PDB entry 7YFX | electron microscopy, 3.40 A resolution | chains A and B

== Chain A ==
Protein: Piwi-like protein 2
Organism: Homo sapiens
Notes: EC 3.1.26.-
Reference sequence: Q8TC59 (PIWL2_HUMAN); residues 1-973 here = UniProt positions 1-973
Amino-acid sequence (1011 residues; row label = number of the first residue in the row; numbers below 1 keep their minus sign (Met-37 is residue -37)):
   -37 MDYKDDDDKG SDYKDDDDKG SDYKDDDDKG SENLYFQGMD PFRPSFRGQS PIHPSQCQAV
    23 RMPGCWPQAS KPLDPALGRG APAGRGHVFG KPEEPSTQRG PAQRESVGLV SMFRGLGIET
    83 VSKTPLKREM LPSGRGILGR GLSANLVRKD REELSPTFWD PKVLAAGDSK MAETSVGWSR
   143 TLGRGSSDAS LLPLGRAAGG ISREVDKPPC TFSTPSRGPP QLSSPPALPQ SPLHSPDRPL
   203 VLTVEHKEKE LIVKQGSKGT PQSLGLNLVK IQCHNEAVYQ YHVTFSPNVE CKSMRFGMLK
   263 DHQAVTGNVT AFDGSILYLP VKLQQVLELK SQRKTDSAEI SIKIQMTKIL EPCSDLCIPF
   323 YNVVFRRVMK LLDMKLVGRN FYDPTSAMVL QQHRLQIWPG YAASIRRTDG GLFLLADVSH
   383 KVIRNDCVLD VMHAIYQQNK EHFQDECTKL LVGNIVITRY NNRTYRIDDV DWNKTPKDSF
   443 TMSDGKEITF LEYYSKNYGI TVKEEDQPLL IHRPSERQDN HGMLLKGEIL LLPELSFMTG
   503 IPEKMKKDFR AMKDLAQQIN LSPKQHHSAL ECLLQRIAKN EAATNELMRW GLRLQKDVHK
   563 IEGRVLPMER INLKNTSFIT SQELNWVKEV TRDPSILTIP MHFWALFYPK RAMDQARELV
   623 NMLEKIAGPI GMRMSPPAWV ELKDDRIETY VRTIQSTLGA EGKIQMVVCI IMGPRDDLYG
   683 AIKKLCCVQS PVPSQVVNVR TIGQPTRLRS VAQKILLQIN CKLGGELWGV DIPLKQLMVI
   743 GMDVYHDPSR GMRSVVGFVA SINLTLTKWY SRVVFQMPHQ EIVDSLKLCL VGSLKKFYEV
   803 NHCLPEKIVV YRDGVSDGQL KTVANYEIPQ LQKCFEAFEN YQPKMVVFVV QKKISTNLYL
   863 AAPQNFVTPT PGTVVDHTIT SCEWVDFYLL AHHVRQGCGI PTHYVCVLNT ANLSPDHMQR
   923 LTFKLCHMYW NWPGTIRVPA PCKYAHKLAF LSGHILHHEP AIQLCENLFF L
Unresolved in the structure: -37 to 214, 476-488
Differences from the reference sequence: initiating methionine (-37); expression tag (-36 to 0)
UniProt features mapped onto this chain:
  - active site: Asp745, Glu783, Asp815, His948
  - modified residue: Arg47 (Symmetric dimethylarginine), Arg76 (Omega-N-methylarginine), Arg97 (Omega-N-methylarginine), Arg102 (Omega-N-methylarginine), Arg146 (Symmetric dimethylarginine), Arg158 (Symmetric dimethylarginine), Arg165 (Symmetric dimethylarginine), Arg551 (Symmetric dimethylarginine)
Ion coordination: Mg2+ site 1 near Asp745 (its only coordinating residue here); Mg2+ site 2: Leu973 (shared with U1(B), A3(B) of chain B)
From the paper describing this entry:
  - conformationally variable residues (helix shift): Phe511
  - binding site for piRNA (chain B): Lys945

== Chain B ==
Molecule: piRNA
Sequence (26 nucleotides; each row starts with the number of its first residue):
     1 UUACCAUCAA CAUGGAAACU UGGCUC
Unresolved in the structure: 7-11, 18-23
Modified positions: OMC (o2'-methylycytidine-5'-monophosphate) at position 26
Ion coordination: Mg2+: U1, A3 (shared with Leu973(A) of chain A)

== Interface between chain A and chain B ==
Contacting residue pairs (63; chain A residue first):
  Phe258(A) with A17(B), phosphate contact
  Lys262(A) with A17(B), base contact
  Thr272(A) with A17(B), hydrogen bond to the phosphate
  Phe274(A) with A17(B), phosphate contact
  Val325(A) with A16(B), sugar contact
  Arg328(A) with G15(B), sugar contact
  Arg329(A) with A16(B), hydrogen bond to the sugar; A17(B), phosphate contact
  Arg341(A) with G14(B), salt bridge to the phosphate; G15(B), salt bridge to the phosphate
  Ile417(A) with A12(B), base contact
  Tyr422(A) with U25(B), hydrogen bond to the phosphate; OMC_26(B), hydrogen bond to the phosphate
  Arg425(A) with G14(B), base contact; G15(B), base contact; C24(B), hydrogen bond to the sugar; U25(B), sugar contact
  Thr426(A) with U13(B), base contact
  Tyr427(A) with U13(B), base contact; U25(B), hydrogen bond to the sugar
  Arg428(A) with A12(B), phosphate contact; U13(B), salt bridge to the phosphate
  Phe442(A) with OMC_26(B), base contact
  Thr443(A) with OMC_26(B), base contact
  Phe452(A) with OMC_26(B), base contact
  Tyr455(A) with OMC_26(B), hydrogen bond to the phosphate
  Tyr456(A) with OMC_26(B), hydrogen bond to the phosphate
  His474(A) with U13(B), hydrogen bond to the base
  Glu490(A) with OMC_26(B), base contact
  Ile491(A) with U25(B), base contact; OMC_26(B), sugar contact
  Leu492(A) with OMC_26(B), phosphate contact
  Ile673(A) with U1(B), base contact
  Tyr681(A) with U1(B), stacking on the base
  Lys685(A) with U1(B), salt bridge to the phosphate
  Gln697(A) with U1(B), phosphate contact
  Val698(A) with U1(B), hydrogen bond to the phosphate; U2(B), sugar contact
  Val699(A) with U2(B), phosphate contact
  Asn700(A) with U1(B), hydrogen bond to the phosphate; U2(B), hydrogen bond to the phosphate
  Thr703(A) with U2(B), hydrogen bond to the phosphate
  Arg709(A) with U2(B), hydrogen bond to the base
  Val713(A) with U2(B), base contact
  Lys716(A) with U2(B), base contact
  Ile717(A) with U2(B), sugar contact
  Gln720(A) with U1(B), phosphate contact; U2(B), phosphate contact; A3(B), hydrogen bond to the phosphate
  Lys724(A) with U1(B), salt bridge to the phosphate
  Gln898(A) with A6(B), sugar contact
  Tyr931(A) with C4(B), phosphate contact
  Asn933(A) with A3(B), hydrogen bond to the phosphate
  Trp934(A) with A3(B), base contact; C4(B), hydrogen bond to the base
  Arg939(A) with C5(B), phosphate contact; A6(B), salt bridge to the phosphate
  Lys945(A) with C4(B), hydrogen bond to the phosphate; C5(B), salt bridge to the phosphate
  Lys949(A) with C4(B), salt bridge to the phosphate
  Ile957(A) with U1(B), base contact
  Leu973(A) with U1(B), phosphate contact; A3(B), phosphate contact
Interface residues without a listed pair, chain A (55 interface residues in all): Asn270, Leu338, Gly415, Asn423, Asp678, Ser712, His894, Arg897, Ile938

== Summary ==
55 residues of chain A and 15 residues of chain B are in contact, with 18 hydrogen bonds, 8 salt bridges and 1
aromatic stacking contact. Among the polar pairs are His474(A)-U13(B), Arg709(A)-U2(B) and Trp934(A)-C4(B).
The paper reports a binding site for piRNA (chain B) at Lys945(A); conformational variability at Phe511(A).
Chain A is Piwi-like protein 2 (Homo sapiens) and chain B is piRNA; the structure, Cryo-EM structure of Hili
in complex with piRNA, was determined by electron microscopy together with 7YFQ, 7YFY and 7YG6 from the same
study.
